Entry 9EGS (electron microscopy, 2.45 A resolution); this record covers chains A and C of the 5 polymer chains in the assembly.

# Chain A (and C)
Molecule: Bestrophin-1
Source organism: Homo sapiens
Notes: chain C of this document is another copy of the same molecule, construct and numbering; everything in this record applies to it too
Reference sequence: O76090 (BEST1_HUMAN); residue numbers follow UniProt; this construct covers 2-398
Sequence (406 residues; numbered 2 to 407; the number before each row is that of its first residue):
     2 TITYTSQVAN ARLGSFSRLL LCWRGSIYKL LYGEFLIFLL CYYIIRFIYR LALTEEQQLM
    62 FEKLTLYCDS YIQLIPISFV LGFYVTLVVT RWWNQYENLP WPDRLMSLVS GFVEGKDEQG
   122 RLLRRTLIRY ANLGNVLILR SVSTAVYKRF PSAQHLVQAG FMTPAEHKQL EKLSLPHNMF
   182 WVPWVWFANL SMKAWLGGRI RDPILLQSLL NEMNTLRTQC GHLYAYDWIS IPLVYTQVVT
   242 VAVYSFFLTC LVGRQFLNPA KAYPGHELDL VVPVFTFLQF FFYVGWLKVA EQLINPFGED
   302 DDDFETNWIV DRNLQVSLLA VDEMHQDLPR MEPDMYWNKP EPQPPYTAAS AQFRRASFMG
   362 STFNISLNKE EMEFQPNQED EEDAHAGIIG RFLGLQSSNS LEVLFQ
Not modelled in the structure: 379-407
Differences from the reference sequence: expression tag (399-407)
Swiss-Prot annotation at these positions:
  - region: Pro346 to Gln379 (Auto-inhibitory segment)
  - binding site (Ca(2+)): Ala10, Gln293, Asn296, Asp301, Asp304
  - natural variant: Ile3 (I3T: In VMD2), Thr6 (T6P: In VMD2; T6R: In VMD2), Val9 (V9A: In VMD2; V9M: In VMD2), Ala10 (A10T: In VMD2; A10V: In VMD2), Asn11 (N11I: In VMD2), Arg13 (R13H: In VMD2), Ser16 (S16F: In VMD2), Phe17 (F17C: In VMD2), Leu21 (L21V: In VMD2), Trp24 (W24C: In VMD2), Arg25 (R25Q: In VMD2; R25W: In VMD2), Gly26 (G26R: In VMD2), 76 further natural variant entries in UniProt
  - mutagenesis: Cys23 (C23A: Impairs inactivation of ligand-gated anion channel activity by sulfhydryl-reactive agents; when associated with A-42; A-69; A-221 and A-251), Cys42 (C42A: Impairs inactivation of ligand-gated anion channel activity by sulfhydryl-reactive agents; when associated with A-23; A-69; A-221 and A-251), Cys69 (C69A: Impairs inactivation of ligand-gated anion channel activity by sulfhydryl-reactive agents; when associated with A-23; A-42; A-221 and A-251), Cys221 (C221A: Impairs inactivation of ligand-gated anion channel activity by sulfhydryl-reactive agents; when associated with A-23; A-42; A-69 and A-251), Cys251 (C251A: Impairs inactivation of ligand-gated anion channel activity by sulfhydryl-reactive agents; when associated with A-23; A-42; A-69 and A-221)
Ion coordination: Ca2+ site 1: Ala10 (shared with 4 residues of chain B); Ca2+ site 2: Gln293, Asn296, Asp301, Asp304 (shared with 1 residue of chain E)
Reported in the primary citation:
  - self-association interface (contacts with another copy of this molecule): Pro345 to Gln379
  - conformationally variable residues (order/disorder transition): Pro345 to Gln379

# Interface between chain A and chain C
Pairs across the interface (31; chain A residue first):
  Glu342(A) with Leu176(C); Pro177(C)
  Ser358(A) with Pro177(C), hydrogen bond (side chain-backbone); His178(C), hydrogen bond
  Phe359(A) with Tyr225(C), hydrogen bond (backbone-side chain); Asp228(C); Trp229(C)
  Met360(A) with Ser142(C); His178(C); Asn179(C)
  Gly361(A) with Ser142(C); Asp228(C)
  Ser362(A) with Ser142(C), hydrogen bond (backbone-backbone); Val143(C); Asp228(C), hydrogen bond
  Thr363(A) with Arg141(C), hydrogen bond (side chain-backbone); Ser142(C); Val143(C); Ser144(C); Thr145(C); Tyr148(C)
  Phe364(A) with Tyr148(C)
  Ile366(A) with Thr145(C); Tyr148(C), hydrophobic
  Leu368(A) with Lys149(C)
  Met373(A) with Pro152(C), hydrophobic; His156(C), hydrogen bond (backbone-side chain)
  Phe375(A) with Arg150(C); Phe151(C), hydrophobic; His156(C); Gln159(C)
Also at the interface, not in a pair above, chain A (13 interface residues in all): Pro341
Also at the interface, not in a pair above, chain C (20 interface residues in all): Ala160

# Summary
The interface between chain A and chain C involves 13 residues on one side and 20 on the other; the contacts
include 7 hydrogen bonds. Polar pairs include Ser358(A)-Pro177(C), Ser358(A)-His178(C) and
Phe359(A)-Tyr225(C). From UniProt: 5 Ca2+-binding residues and 5 mutagenesis sites on chain A. From the paper:
conformational variability at Pro345(A); a self-association interface involving Pro345(A).
Both chains are Bestrophin-1 (Homo sapiens). Entry 9EGS (Human BEST1 in an inactivated state) was determined
by electron microscopy (same publication as 9EFZ, 9EGM, 9EGQ and 9EGT).
